PDB entry 5JN5 | X-ray diffraction, 1.75 A resolution | chain A

# Chain A
Name: Phosphoglucomutase-1
Source organism: Homo sapiens
Notes: EC 5.4.2.2
UniProt: P36871 (PGM1_HUMAN); residue numbers follow UniProt; this construct covers 1-562
Chain sequence (585 residues; row label = number of the first residue in the row; numbers below 1 keep their minus sign (Met-22 is residue -22)):
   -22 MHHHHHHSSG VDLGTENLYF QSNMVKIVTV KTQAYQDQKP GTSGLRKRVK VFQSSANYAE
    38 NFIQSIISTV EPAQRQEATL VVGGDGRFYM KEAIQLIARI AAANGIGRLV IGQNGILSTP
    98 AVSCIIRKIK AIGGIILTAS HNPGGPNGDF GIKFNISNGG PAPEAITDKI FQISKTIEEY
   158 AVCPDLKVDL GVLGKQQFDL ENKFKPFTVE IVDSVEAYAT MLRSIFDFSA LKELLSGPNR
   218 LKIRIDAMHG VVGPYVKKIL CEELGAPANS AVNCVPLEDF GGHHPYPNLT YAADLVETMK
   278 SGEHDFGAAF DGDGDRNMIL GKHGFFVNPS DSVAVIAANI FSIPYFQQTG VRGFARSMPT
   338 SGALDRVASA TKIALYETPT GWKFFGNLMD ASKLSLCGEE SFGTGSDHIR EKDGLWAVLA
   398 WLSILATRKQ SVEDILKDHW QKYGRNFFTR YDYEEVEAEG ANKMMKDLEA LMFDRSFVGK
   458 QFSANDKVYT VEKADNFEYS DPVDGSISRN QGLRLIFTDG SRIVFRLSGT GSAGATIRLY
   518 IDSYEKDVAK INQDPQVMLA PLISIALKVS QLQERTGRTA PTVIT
Not modelled in the structure: -22 to -1, 507-510
Construct notes: expression tag (-22 to 0); engineered mutation Tyr263 (Asp in P36871)
Modified residues: Ser117 (phosphoserine; SEP)
Swiss-Prot annotation at these positions:
  - active site: Ser117 (Phosphoserine intermediate)
  - binding site (alpha-D-glucose 1,6-bisphosphate): Arg23, Ser117, Asp292, Arg293, Thr357, Glu376, Ser378, Lys389
  - binding site (Mg(2+)): Ser117, Asp288, Asp290, Asp292
  - modified residue: Met1 (N-acetylmethionine), Lys16 (N6-acetyllysine), Thr115 (Phosphothreonine), Ser117 (Phosphoserine), Ser134 (Phosphoserine), Thr185 (Phosphothreonine), Ser201 (Phosphoserine), Ser206 (Phosphoserine), Ser213 (Phosphoserine), Lys349 (N6-acetyllysine), Tyr353 (Phosphotyrosine), Ser369 (Phosphoserine), Ser378 (Phosphoserine), Lys419 (N6-succinyllysine), Thr467 (Phosphothreonine), Ser477 (Phosphoserine), Ser485 (Phosphoserine), Ser505 (Phosphoserine), Thr507 (Phosphothreonine), Ser509 (Phosphoserine) and 1 more in UniProt
  - natural variant: Thr19 (T19A: In CDG1T), Asn38 (N38Y: In CDG1T), Gln41 (Q41R: In CDG1T), Asp62 (D62H: In CDG1T), Lys68 (K68M: In allele PGM1*7+, allele PGM1*7-, allele PGM1*3+ and allele PGM1*3-), Thr115 (T115A: In CDG1T), Gly121 (G121R: In CDG1T), Arg221 (R221C: In allele PGM1*2+, allele PGM1*2-, allele PGM1*3+ and allele PGM1*3-), Tyr263 (D263Y: In CDG1T; this construct carries the variant), Gly291 (G291R: In CDG1T), Gly330 (G330R: In CDG1T), Glu377 (E377K: In CDG1T), 3 further natural variant entries in UniProt
Ion coordination: Ca2+: Ser117, Asp288, Asp290, Asp292
Reported in the primary citation:
  - disease-associated variants - D263Y: decreased catalytic activity (citing earlier work)
  - disease-associated variants - D263Y: unchanged stability (citing earlier work)
  - conformationally variable residues (side-chain flip): His118, His261, Tyr268, Arg293
  - contacts within the chain: Arg293-Glu376, Arg293-Ser378 (backbone contact)
  - post-translational modification sites: Ser117
  - mutagenesis - R293A: decreased expression
  - mutagenesis - R293A: decreased stability

# Summary
The Ca2+ site is built by Ser117, Asp288, Asp290 and Asp292. UniProt lists active-site residue Ser117, 8
alpha-D-glucose 1,6-bisphosphate-binding residues and 4 Mg2+-binding residues. From the paper: D263Y reduces
catalytic activity; a modification site at Ser117.
Chain A is Phosphoglucomutase-1 (Homo sapiens); the structure, Crystal structure of the D263Y missense variant
of human PGM1, was determined by X-ray diffraction together with 5TR2 from the same study.
